PDB entry 1DVJ | X-ray diffraction, 1.50 A resolution | chain A

[Chain A]
Protein: Orotidine 5'-phosphate decarboxylase
From: Methanothermobacter thermautotrophicus
Notes: EC 4.1.1.23
Reference sequence: O26232 (PYRF_METTH); residues 2-228 here = UniProt positions 2-228
Amino-acid sequence (246 residues; numbered 2 to 247; the number before each row is that of its first residue):
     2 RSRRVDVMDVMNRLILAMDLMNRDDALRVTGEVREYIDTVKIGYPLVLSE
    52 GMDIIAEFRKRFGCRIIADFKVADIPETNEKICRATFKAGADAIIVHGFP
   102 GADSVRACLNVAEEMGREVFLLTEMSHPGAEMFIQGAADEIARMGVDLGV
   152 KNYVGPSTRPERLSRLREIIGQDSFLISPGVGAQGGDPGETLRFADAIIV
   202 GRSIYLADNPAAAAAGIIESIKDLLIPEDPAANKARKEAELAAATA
Not modelled in the structure: 2-8
Construct notes: engineered mutation P101 (Arg in O26232); conflict I227 (Asn in O26232); cloning artifact (229-247)
Curated features (UniProtKB/Swiss-Prot):
  - active site: K72 (Proton donor)
  - binding site (substrate): D20, K42, D70 to T79, S127, P180 to G190, G202, R203
Ligand contacts: 6-aza uridine 5'-monophosphate (UP6): A18, D20, K42, D70, K72, L123, E125, M126, S127, P180, V182, A184, Q185, I200, V201, G202, R203, Y206
What the authors report for this chain:
  - binding site for 6-aza uridine 5'-monophosphate: D20, K42, K72, D75, T79, L123, E125, S127, G181, V182, I200, G202, R203, S204
  - contacts within the chain: K42-D70 (salt bridge), D70-K72 (salt bridge), S127-Q185 (hydrogen bond)
  - interface residues: K72
  - catalytic residues: D70 (from molecular simulation)

[In short]
Bound to chain A: 6-aza uridine 5'-monophosphate. Curated annotation (UniProt) lists active-site residue K72
and 26 substrate-binding residues. From the paper: the catalytic residue D70; a binding site for 6-aza uridine
5'-monophosphate at D20, K42 and K72 among others.
Chain A is Orotidine 5'-phosphate decarboxylase (Methanothermobacter thermautotrophicus); the structure,
Crystal structure of orotidine monophosphate decarboxylase complexed with 6-azaump, was determined by X-ray
diffraction together with 1DV7 from the same study.
